PDB entry 7C6D | X-ray diffraction, 1.45 A resolution | chain A

Chain A:
Molecule: Chitosanase
Source organism: Bacillus subtilis subsp. subtilis str. 168
Notes: EC 3.2.1.132
Reference sequence: O07921 (CHIS_BACSU); residues 1-242 here correspond to UniProt positions 36-277 (UniProt number = residue number + 35)
Sequence (242 residues; numbered 1 to 242; the number before each row is that of its first residue):
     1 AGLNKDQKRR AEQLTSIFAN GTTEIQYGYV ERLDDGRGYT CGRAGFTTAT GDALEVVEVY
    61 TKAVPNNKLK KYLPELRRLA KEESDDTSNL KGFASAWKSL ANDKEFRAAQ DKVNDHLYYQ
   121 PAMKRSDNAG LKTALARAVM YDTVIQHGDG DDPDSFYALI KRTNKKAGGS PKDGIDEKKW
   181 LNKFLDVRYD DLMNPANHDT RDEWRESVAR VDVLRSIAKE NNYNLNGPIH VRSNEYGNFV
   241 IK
Not modelled in the structure: 1
Construct notes: engineered mutation Ala-19 (Glu54 in O07921)
Swiss-Prot annotation at these positions:
  - active site: Asp-35 (Nucleophile)

In short:
Curated annotation (UniProt) lists active-site residue Asp-35.
Chain A is Chitosanase (Bacillus subtilis subsp. subtilis str. 168); the structure, Crystal structure of E19A
mutant chitosanase from Bacillus subtilis MY002 complexed with 6 GlcN, was determined by X-ray diffraction,
deposited together with 7C6C.
